8W0E - chains 4 and 7 of the 8 polymer chains in the assembly; structure by electron microscopy, 3.40 A resolution.

# Chain 4
Molecule: DNA replication licensing factor MCM4
Source organism: Homo sapiens
Notes: EC 3.6.4.12
UniProt: P33991 (MCM4_HUMAN); residue numbers follow UniProt; this construct covers 1-863
Amino-acid sequence (866 residues; numbered -2 to 863; the number before each row is that of its first residue; numbers below 1 keep their minus sign (Ser-2 is residue -2)):
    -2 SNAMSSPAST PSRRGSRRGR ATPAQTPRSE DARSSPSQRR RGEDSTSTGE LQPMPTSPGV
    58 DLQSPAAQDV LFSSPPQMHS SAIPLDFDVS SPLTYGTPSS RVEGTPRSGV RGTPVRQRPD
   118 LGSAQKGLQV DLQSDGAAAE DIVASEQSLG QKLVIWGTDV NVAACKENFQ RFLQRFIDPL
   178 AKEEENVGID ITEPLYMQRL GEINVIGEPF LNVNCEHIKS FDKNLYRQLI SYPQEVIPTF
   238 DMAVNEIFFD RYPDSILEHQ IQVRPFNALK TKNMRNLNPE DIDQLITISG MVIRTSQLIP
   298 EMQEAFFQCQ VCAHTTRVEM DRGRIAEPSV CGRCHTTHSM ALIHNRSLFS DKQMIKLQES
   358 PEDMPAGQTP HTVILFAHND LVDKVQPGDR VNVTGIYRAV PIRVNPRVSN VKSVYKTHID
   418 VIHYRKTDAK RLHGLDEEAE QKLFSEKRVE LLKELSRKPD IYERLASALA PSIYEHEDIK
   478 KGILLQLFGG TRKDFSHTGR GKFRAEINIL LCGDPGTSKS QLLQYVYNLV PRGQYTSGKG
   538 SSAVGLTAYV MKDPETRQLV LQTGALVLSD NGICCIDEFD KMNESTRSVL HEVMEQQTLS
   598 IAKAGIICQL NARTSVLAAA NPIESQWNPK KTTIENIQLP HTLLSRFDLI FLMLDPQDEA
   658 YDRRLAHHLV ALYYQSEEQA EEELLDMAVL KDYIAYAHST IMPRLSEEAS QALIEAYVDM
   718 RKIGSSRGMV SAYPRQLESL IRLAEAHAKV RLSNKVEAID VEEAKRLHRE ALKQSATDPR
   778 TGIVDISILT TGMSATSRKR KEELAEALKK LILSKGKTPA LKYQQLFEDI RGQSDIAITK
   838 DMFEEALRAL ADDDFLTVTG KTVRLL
Unresolved in the structure: -2 to 111, 119-149, 673-680, 780-863
Differences from the reference sequence: expression tag (-2 to 0); variant Met650 (Leu in P33991)
Metal / ion sites: Zn2+: Cys306, Cys309, Cys328, Cys331
Ligand contacts: ADP (adenosine-5'-diphosphate): Arg497, Glu592, Arg643, Pro731, Arg732, Glu735
Curated features (UniProtKB/Swiss-Prot):
  - motif: Ser642 to Asp645 (Arginine finger)
  - binding site (ATP): Tyr471, Arg497, Lys516, Ser517, Asn618, Arg643, Arg732, Glu735
  - modified residue: Ser2 (N-acetylserine), Ser6 (Phosphoserine), Thr7 (Phosphothreonine), Thr19 (Phosphothreonine), Ser26 (Phosphoserine), Ser31 (Phosphoserine), Ser32 (Phosphoserine), Ser34 (Phosphoserine), Thr102 (Phosphothreonine), Ser105 (Phosphoserine), Thr110 (Phosphothreonine), Ser120 (Phosphoserine), Ser131 (Phosphoserine), Ser142 (Phosphoserine), Ser145 (Phosphoserine), Lys220 (N6-acetyllysine), Lys450 (N6-acetyllysine), Lys858 (N6-acetyllysine)
  - cross-link (Glycyl lysine isopeptide (Lys-Gly)): Lys439 (interchain with G-Cter in SUMO2), Lys798 (interchain with G-Cter in SUMO2)
  - natural variant: Met650 (L650M: this construct carries the variant)
  - mutagenesis: Gly364 (G364R: Reduced MCM complex DNA helicase activity. No effect on MCM complex formation. No effect on MCM complex ssDNA binding and ATPase activity)

# Chain 7
Molecule: DNA replication licensing factor MCM7
Source organism: Homo sapiens
Notes: EC 3.6.4.12
UniProt: P33993 (MCM7_HUMAN); numbering as in UniProt (aligned over 1-719)
Amino-acid sequence (719 residues; each row starts with the number of its first residue):
     1 MALKDYALEK EKVKKFLQEF YQDDELGKKQ FKYGNQLVRL AHREQVALYV DLDDVAEDDP
    61 ELVDSICENA RRYAKLFADA VQELLPQYKE REVVNKDVLD VYIEHRLMME QRSRDPGMVR
   121 SPQNQYPAEL MRRFELYFQG PSSNKPRVIR EVRADSVGKL VTVRGIVTRV SEVKPKMVVA
   181 TYTCDQCGAE TYQPIQSPTF MPLIMCPSQE CQTNRSGGRL YLQTRGSRFI KFQEMKMQEH
   241 SDQVPVGNIP RSITVLVEGE NTRIAQPGDH VSVTGIFLPI LRTGFRQVVQ GLLSETYLEA
   301 HRIVKMNKSE DDESGAGELT REELRQIAEE DFYEKLAASI APEIYGHEDV KKALLLLLVG
   361 GVDQSPRGMK IRGNINICLM GDPGVAKSQL LSYIDRLAPR SQYTTGRGSS GVGLTAAVLR
   421 DSVSGELTLE GGALVLADQG VCCIDEFDKM AEADRTAIHE VMEQQTISIA KAGILTTLNA
   481 RCSILAAANP AYGRYNPRRS LEQNIQLPAA LLSRFDLLWL IQDRPDRDND LRLAQHITYV
   541 HQHSRQPPSQ FEPLDMKLMR RYIAMCREKQ PMVPESLADY ITAAYVEMRR EAWASKDATY
   601 TSARTLLAIL RLSTALARLR MVDVVEKEDV NEAIRLMEMS KDSLLGDKGQ TARTQRPADV
   661 IFATVRELVS GGRSVRFSEA EQRCVSRGFT PAQFQAALDE YEELNVWQVN ASRTRITFV
Unresolved in the structure: 1-2, 111-123, 283-290, 312-322, 367-369, 420-425, 491-507, 596-599, 646-719
Metal / ion sites: Zn2+: Cys184, Cys187, Cys206, Cys211; Mg2+: Ser388 (together with ADP)
Ligand contacts: ADP (adenosine-5'-diphosphate): Glu343, Ile344, Tyr345, His347, Asp382, Pro383, Gly384, Val385, Ala386, Lys387, Ser388, Gln389, Leu533, His536, Ile537
Curated features (UniProtKB/Swiss-Prot):
  - motif: Ser513 to Asp516 (Arginine finger)
  - binding site (ATP): Tyr345, Gly384, Ala386, Lys387, Ser388, Asn489, Arg514, Arg604
  - modified residue: Ala2 (N-acetylalanine), Ser121 (Phosphoserine), Ser314 (Phosphoserine), Ser365 (Phosphoserine), Ser500 (Phosphoserine), Ser678 (Phosphoserine)
  - cross-link (Glycyl lysine isopeptide (Lys-Gly)): Lys15 (interchain with G-Cter in SUMO2), Lys28 (interchain with G-Cter in SUMO2)

# Chain 4 / chain 7 interface
Pairs across the interface (131; chain 4 residue first):
  Val151(4) - His105(7)
  Trp153(4) - Tyr102(7)
  Trp153(4) - Glu190(7)
  Gly154(4) - Val101(7)
  Gly154(4) - Tyr102(7)
  Gly154(4) - His105(7)
  Thr155(4) - Val101(7)
  Thr155(4) - His105(7)  hydrogen bond (backbone-side chain)
  Asp156(4) - Val101(7)
  Ser228(4) - Val98(7)
  Ser228(4) - Arg225(7)  hydrogen bond (backbone-side chain)
  Tyr229(4) - Val98(7)
  Tyr229(4) - Arg225(7)
  Pro230(4) - Arg225(7)
  Arg272(4) - Gln233(7)
  Arg272(4) - Arg263(7)  hydrogen bond (backbone-side chain)
  Arg272(4) - Gln266(7)
  Leu274(4) - Arg263(7)  hydrogen bond (backbone-side chain)
  Asn275(4) - Lys231(7)  hydrogen bond
  Asn275(4) - Arg263(7)  hydrogen bond
  Pro276(4) - Pro175(7)  hydrophobic
  Pro276(4) - Phe229(7)  hydrophobic
  Pro276(4) - Ile230(7)
  Pro276(4) - Lys231(7)
  Glu277(4) - Asp97(7)
  Glu277(4) - Leu99(7)
  Glu277(4) - Lys231(7)  salt bridge
  Asp280(4) - Thr224(7)  hydrogen bond
  Asp280(4) - Arg225(7)  hydrogen bond (backbone-side chain)
  Gln281(4) - Val98(7)
  Asp318(4) - Tyr221(7)
  Arg319(4) - Thr183(7)  hydrogen bond
  Arg319(4) - Tyr221(7)
  Arg319(4) - Gln223(7)
  Gln355(4) - Thr476(7)
  Met361(4) - Asn479(7)
  Met361(4) - Arg481(7)  hydrogen bond (backbone-side chain)
  Ala363(4) - Asp438(7)
  Gly364(4) - Val435(7)
  Gly364(4) - Asp438(7)  hydrogen bond (backbone-side chain)
  Thr366(4) - Leu429(7)
  Pro367(4) - Leu429(7)
  Pro367(4) - Leu478(7)
  His368(4) - Glu172(7)  salt bridge
  Val401(4) - Thr199(7)
  Ser406(4) - Met201(7)
  Ser406(4) - Pro202(7)
  Asn407(4) - Thr199(7)  hydrogen bond
  Asn407(4) - Phe200(7)  hydrogen bond (side chain-backbone)
  Asn407(4) - Met201(7)
  Val408(4) - Thr199(7)
  Val408(4) - Phe200(7)  hydrogen bond (backbone-backbone)
  Lys409(4) - Pro198(7)
  Lys409(4) - Thr199(7)
  Ser410(4) - Lys176(7)
  Ser410(4) - Met177(7)  hydrogen bond (backbone-backbone)
  Ser410(4) - Ile195(7)
  Ser410(4) - Ser197(7)  hydrogen bond (side chain-backbone)
  Ser410(4) - Pro198(7)  hydrogen bond (backbone-backbone)
  Ser410(4) - Thr199(7)
  Val411(4) - Pro175(7)
  Val411(4) - Lys176(7)
  Val411(4) - Phe232(7)  hydrophobic
  Tyr412(4) - Lys174(7)
  Tyr412(4) - Pro175(7)  hydrogen bond (backbone-backbone)
  Tyr412(4) - Met177(7)
  Tyr412(4) - Leu222(7)
  Thr414(4) - Pro175(7)
  Pro512(4) - Glu463(7)
  Pro512(4) - Ser513(7)
  Pro512(4) - Arg514(7)
  Pro512(4) - Arg604(7)  hydrogen bond (backbone-side chain)
  Gly513(4) - Arg604(7)
  Ser517(4) - Glu463(7)  hydrogen bond
  Ser517(4) - Gln464(7)
  Gln521(4) - Gln464(7)
  Tyr532(4) - Gln464(7)
  Tyr532(4) - Ser468(7)
  Ser534(4) - Glu460(7)  hydrogen bond
  Lys536(4) - Glu452(7)  salt bridge
  Lys536(4) - Thr456(7)
  Gly537(4) - Ser468(7)
  Gly537(4) - Ile469(7)
  Gly537(4) - Ala470(7)  hydrogen bond (backbone-backbone)
  Gly537(4) - Lys471(7)
  Ser538(4) - Ala470(7)
  Ser539(4) - Ala470(7)
  Ser539(4) - Lys471(7)
  Ser539(4) - Ala472(7)
  Val541(4) - Ala472(7)  hydrophobic
  Gly542(4) - Ala470(7)
  Gly542(4) - Lys471(7)
  Gly542(4) - Ala472(7)
  Leu543(4) - Ala470(7)
  Tyr546(4) - Ala472(7)
  Gly561(4) - Leu475(7)
  Ala562(4) - Leu475(7)
  Leu565(4) - Leu475(7)  hydrophobic
  Glu575(4) - Thr456(7)
  Glu575(4) - His459(7)
  Lys578(4) - Glu452(7)
  Lys578(4) - Thr456(7)
  Glu621(4) - Ala509(7)
  Ser622(4) - Ala509(7)  hydrogen bond (side chain-backbone)
  Ser622(4) - Ala510(7)  hydrogen bond (side chain-backbone)
  Gln623(4) - Tyr600(7)
  Asp652(4) - Ser602(7)
  Gln654(4) - Arg589(7)  hydrogen bond
  Glu656(4) - Arg590(7)  salt bridge
  Tyr658(4) - Arg589(7)
  Asp659(4) - Tyr585(7)
  Asp659(4) - Arg589(7)  salt bridge
  Arg660(4) - Val586(7)
  Leu662(4) - Ala603(7)  hydrophobic
  Ala663(4) - Thr582(7)
  Ala663(4) - Tyr585(7)  hydrophobic
  Ala663(4) - Leu606(7)  hydrophobic
  His664(4) - Thr582(7)
  Leu666(4) - Leu606(7)  hydrophobic
  Leu666(4) - Leu607(7)  hydrophobic
  Val667(4) - Ala578(7)  hydrophobic
  Leu669(4) - Gln364(7)
  Leu669(4) - Pro366(7)  hydrophobic
  Tyr670(4) - Val362(7)  hydrogen bond (side chain-backbone)
  Tyr670(4) - Gln364(7)  hydrogen bond (backbone-side chain)
  Tyr670(4) - Val573(7)  hydrophobic
  Tyr670(4) - Leu610(7)  hydrophobic
  Tyr670(4) - Thr614(7)
  Tyr671(4) - Met572(7)
  Tyr671(4) - Val573(7)
  Tyr671(4) - Glu575(7)  hydrogen bond
Also at the interface, not in a pair above, chain 4 (87 interface residues in all): Gln231, Asn273, Ile279, Arg321, Pro362, Ala396, Lys413, Ser469, Asp511, Gln518, Tyr524, Gln531, Thr533, Pro551, Thr560, Asp574, Asn618, Pro653
Also at the interface, not in a pair above, chain 7 (89 interface residues in all): Arg106, Cys184, Asp185, Lys370, Arg400, Glu426, Leu427, Gly431, Gln439, Ala453, Thr477, Ile581, Trp593, Arg611

# In short
The interface between chain 4 and chain 7 involves 87 residues on one side and 89 on the other; the contacts
include 28 hydrogen bonds and 5 salt bridges. Polar contacts include Glu277(4)-Lys231(7), His368(4)-Glu172(7)
and Lys536(4)-Glu452(7). Bound to chain 4: ADP. Chain 7 binds ADP.
Chain 4 is DNA replication licensing factor MCM4 and chain 7 is DNA replication licensing factor MCM7, both
from Homo sapiens; the structure, Cryo-EM structure of a human MCM2-7 single hexamer on dsDNA, was determined
by electron microscopy, deposited together with 8W0F, 8W0G, 8W0I and 9CAQ.
